3O6G - chain A; structure by X-ray diffraction, 1.80 A resolution.

Chain A:
Protein: Glutamate receptor 2
Source organism: Rattus norvegicus
Notes: fragment: Ligand binding domain, to 527 and 653 to 796
UniProt: P19491 (GRIA2_RAT); the construct has insertions or renumbered stretches relative to UniProt, so the offset changes along the chain: 3-117 = UniProt 413-527; 120-262 = UniProt 653-795
Chain sequence (263 residues; row label = number of the first residue in the row):
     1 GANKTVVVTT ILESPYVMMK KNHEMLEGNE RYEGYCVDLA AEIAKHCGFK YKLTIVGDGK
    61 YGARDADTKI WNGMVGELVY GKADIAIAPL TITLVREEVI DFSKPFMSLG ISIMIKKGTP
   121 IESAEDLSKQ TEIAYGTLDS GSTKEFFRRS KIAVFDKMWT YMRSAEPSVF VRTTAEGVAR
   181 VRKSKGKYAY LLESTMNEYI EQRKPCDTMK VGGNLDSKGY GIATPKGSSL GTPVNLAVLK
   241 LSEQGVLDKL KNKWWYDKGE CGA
Disulfides: Cys206-Cys261
Construct notes: linker (118-119)
Residues lining bound ligands:
  - glutamic acid (GLU): Tyr61, Pro89, Leu90, Thr91, Arg96, Leu138, Gly141, Ser142, Thr143, Leu192, Glu193, Met196, Tyr220
  - O27 (N-[(3R)-pyrrolidin-3-yl]-2-({[3-(trifluoromethyl)-4,5,6,7-tetrahydro-1H-indazol-1-yl]acetyl}amino)-4,5,6,7-tetrahydro-1-benzothiophene-3-carboxamide): Ile92, Lys104, Pro105, Phe106, Met107, Ser108, Ser217, Lys218, Gly219, Leu239, Ser242, Leu247, Asp248
Swiss-Prot annotation at these positions:
  - binding site (L-glutamate): Pro89, Thr91, Arg96, Ser142, Thr143, Glu193
  - site: Arg64 (Interaction with the cone snail toxin Con-ikot-ikot), Ile121 (Crucial to convey clamshell closure to channel opening), Arg148 (Interaction with the cone snail toxin Con-ikot-ikot), Lys240 (Interaction with the cone snail toxin Con-ikot-ikot)
  - glycosylation: Asn3 (N-linked (GlcNAc...) asparagine)
  - modified residue (Phosphoserine): Ser150, Ser184

Summary:
Bound to chain A: glutamic acid and compound O27. UniProt lists 6 L-glutamate-binding residues.
Chain A is Glutamate receptor 2 (Rattus norvegicus); the structure, Ligand-binding domain of GluA2 (flip)
ionotropic glutamate receptor in complex with an allosteric modulator, was determined by X-ray diffraction,
deposited together with 3O6H and 3O6I.
